PDB entry 2RS1 | X-ray diffraction, 3.00 A resolution | chains 2 and 3 of the 4 polymer chains in the assembly

== Chain 2 ==
Protein: Human rhinovirus 14 coat protein (subunit VP2)
Organism: Human rhinovirus sp
UniProt: P03303 (POLG_HRV14); residues 1-262 here correspond to UniProt positions 69-330 (UniProt number = residue number + 68)
Chain sequence (262 residues; numbered 1 to 262; the number before each row is that of its first residue):
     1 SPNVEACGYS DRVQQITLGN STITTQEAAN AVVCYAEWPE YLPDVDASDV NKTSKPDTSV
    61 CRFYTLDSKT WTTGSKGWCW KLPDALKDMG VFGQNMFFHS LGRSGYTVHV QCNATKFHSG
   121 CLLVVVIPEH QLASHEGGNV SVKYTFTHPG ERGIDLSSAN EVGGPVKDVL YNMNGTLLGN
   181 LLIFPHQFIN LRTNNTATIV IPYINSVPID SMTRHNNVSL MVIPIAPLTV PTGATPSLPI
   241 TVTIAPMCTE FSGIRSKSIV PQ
Unresolved in the structure: 1-7
Differences from the reference sequence: conflict Leu170 (Ile239 in P03303)

== Chain 3 ==
Protein: Human rhinovirus 14 coat protein (subunit VP3)
Organism: Human rhinovirus
UniProt: P03303 (POLG_HRV14); residues 1-236 here correspond to UniProt positions 331-566 (UniProt number = residue number + 330)
Chain sequence (236 residues; each row starts with the number of its first residue):
     1 GLPTTTLPGS GQFLTTDDRQ SPSALPNYEP TPRIHIPGKV HNLLEIIQVD TLIPMNNTHT
    61 KDEVNSYLIP LNANRQNEQV FGTNLFIGDG VFKTTLLGEI VQYYTHWSGS LRFSLMYTGP
   121 ALSSAKLILA YTPPGARGPQ DRREAMLGTH VVWDIGLQST IVMTIPWTSG VQFRYTDPDT
   181 YTSAGFLSCW YQTSLILPPE TTGQVYLLSF ISACPDFKLR LMKDTQTISQ TVALTE

== How chain 2 and chain 3 interact ==
Contacting residue pairs - 61 pairs, chain 2 then chain 3:
  Arg12(2) with Leu157(3)
  Tyr35(2) with Pro37(3), hydrophobic; Gly38(3)
  Glu37(2) with His35(3), salt bridge; Pro37(3)
  Asp46(2) with Ile34(3); His35(3), hydrogen bond (side chain-backbone)
  Lys116(2) with Pro120(3); Ala121(3), hydrogen bond (backbone-backbone); Leu122(3), hydrogen bond (backbone-backbone)
  Phe117(2) with Pro120(3); Leu122(3), hydrophobic; Pro199(3); Thr201(3)
  His118(2) with Pro120(3)
  Ser119(2) with Thr118(3)
  Gly120(2) with Thr118(3)
  Asn139(2) with Glu236(3), hydrogen bond (side chain-backbone)
  Leu170(2) with Asp62(3); Glu63(3); Val64(3); Tyr67(3), hydrophobic
  Tyr171(2) with Asp62(3), hydrogen bond
  Leu177(2) with Thr94(3)
  Leu178(2) with Val64(3), hydrophobic
  Gly179(2) with Thr51(3); Leu52(3), hydrogen bond (backbone-backbone); Tyr67(3), hydrogen bond (backbone-side chain)
  Asn180(2) with Thr51(3); Thr94(3), hydrogen bond (side chain-backbone); Thr95(3); Leu96(3), hydrogen bond (side chain-backbone)
  Leu182(2) with Val49(3); Asp50(3); Thr51(3); Leu52(3), hydrophobic; Phe210(3), hydrophobic
  Ile183(2) with Val49(3), hydrophobic; Leu96(3), hydrophobic
  Asn190(2) with Met116(3); Tyr117(3); Thr118(3)
  Arg192(2) with Tyr117(3); Gly119(3), hydrogen bond (side chain-backbone); Pro120(3); Ala121(3); Gly156(3), hydrogen bond (side chain-backbone)
  Thr193(2) with Ser159(3)
  Ile204(2) with Pro37(3), hydrophobic
  Asn205(2) with Ile36(3)
  Ser206(2) with Ile34(3)
  Val207(2) with Ile34(3)
  Pro208(2) with Ile34(3)
  Ile225(2) with Val64(3); Leu68(3)
  Ala226(2) with Leu68(3), hydrophobic; Thr118(3)
  Pro227(2) with Leu68(3); Tyr206(3), hydrophobic
  Pro231(2) with Glu200(3)
  Thr232(2) with Glu200(3), hydrogen bond (backbone-backbone)
Other interface residues (no listed pair), chain 2 (37 interface residues in all): Cys121, Val169, Phe188, Pro202, Tyr203, Thr229
Other interface residues (no listed pair), chain 3 (39 interface residues in all): Arg33, Ile46, Ile155, Pro198, Thr202, Leu208

== Summary ==
37 residues of chain 2 face 39 of chain 3 across their interface; the contacts include 12 hydrogen bonds and 1
salt bridge. Among the polar pairs are Glu37(2)-His35(3), Asp46(2)-His35(3) and Asn139(2)-Glu236(3).
Chain 2 is Human rhinovirus 14 coat protein (subunit VP2) (Human rhinovirus sp) and chain 3 is Human
rhinovirus 14 coat protein (subunit VP3) (Human rhinovirus); the structure, Structural analysis of antiviral
agents that interact with the capsid of human rhinoviruses, was determined by X-ray diffraction, deposited
together with 1R08, 2R04, 2R06, 2R07, 2RM2, 2RR1, 2RS3 and 2RS5.
